1YUJ - chains B and A of the 3 polymer chains in the assembly; structure by solution NMR.

[Chain B]
Molecule: 11-nt DNA strand
Sequence (11 nucleotides; numbered 101 to 111; the number before each row is that of its first residue):
   101 GCCGAGAGTA C

[Chain A]
Molecule: Gaga-factor
Source organism: Drosophila melanogaster
Notes: fragment: dna binding domain, residues 310 - 372
UniProt: Q08605 (GAGA_DROME); residues 10-63 here correspond to UniProt positions 319-372 (UniProt number = residue number + 309)
Chain sequence (54 residues; numbered 10 to 63; the number before each row is that of its first residue):
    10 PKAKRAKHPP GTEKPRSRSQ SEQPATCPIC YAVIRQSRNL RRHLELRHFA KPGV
Metal / ion sites: Zn2+: Cys36, Cys39, His52, His57
UniProt features mapped onto this chain:
  - zinc finger: Ala34 to His57 (C2H2-type)

[How chain B and chain A interact]
Contacting residue pairs (26):
  DC102(B) with Arg56(A), phosphate contact
  DC103(B) with Ile43(A), phosphate contact; Arg51(A), base contact; His52(A), phosphate contact; Leu55(A), phosphate contact
  DG104(B) with Val42(A), phosphate contact; Ile43(A), phosphate contact; Arg44(A), phosphate contact; Asn48(A), base contact; Arg51(A), base contact
  DA105(B) with Lys23(A), phosphate contact; Arg44(A), phosphate contact; Gln45(A), base contact; Asn48(A), base contact
  DG106(B) with Arg14(A), base contact; Lys16(A), sugar contact; Glu22(A), phosphate contact; Lys23(A), phosphate contact; Arg27(A), phosphate contact; Arg47(A), base contact
  DA107(B) with Arg14(A), base contact; Glu22(A), phosphate contact; Pro24(A), phosphate contact; Arg27(A), phosphate contact; Arg47(A), base contact
  DG108(B) with Arg27(A), base contact
Also at the interface, not in a pair above, chain A (18 interface residues in all): Gly20, Thr21

[In short]
7 residues of chain B and 18 residues of chain A are in contact. Cys36(A), Cys39(A), His52(A) and His57(A)
form the Zn2+ site.
Chain B is an 11-nt DNA strand and chain A is Gaga-factor (Drosophila melanogaster); the structure, Solution
NMR structure of the gaga factor/DNA complex, 50 structures, was determined by solution NMR (same publication
as 1YUI).
